Entry 1SLB (X-ray diffraction, 2.30 A resolution); this record covers chains A and B.

[Chain A (and B)]
Protein: Bovine galectin-1
Organism: Bos taurus
Notes: chain B of this document is another copy of the same molecule, construct and numbering; everything in this record applies to it too
Reference sequence: P11116 (LEG1_BOVIN); residue numbers follow UniProt; this construct covers 1-134
Amino-acid sequence (134 residues; numbered 1 to 134; the number before each row is that of its first residue):
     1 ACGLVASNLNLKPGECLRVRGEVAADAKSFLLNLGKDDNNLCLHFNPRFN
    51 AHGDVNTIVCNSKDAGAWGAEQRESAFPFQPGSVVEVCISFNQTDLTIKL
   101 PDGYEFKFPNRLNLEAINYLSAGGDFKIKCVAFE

[Chain A / chain B interface]
Pairs across the interface (26; chain A residue first):
  Cys-2(A) / Asn-8(B)
  Gly-3(A) / Asn-8(B)  hydrogen bond (backbone-side chain)
  Leu-4(A) / Ser-7(B)
  Leu-4(A) / Leu-9(B)  hydrophobic
  Val-5(A) / Val-5(B)
  Val-5(A) / Ala-6(B)
  Val-5(A) / Ser-7(B)  hydrogen bond (backbone-backbone)
  Val-5(A) / Asn-8(B)
  Ala-6(A) / Val-5(B)
  Ser-7(A) / Leu-4(B)
  Ser-7(A) / Val-5(B)  hydrogen bond (backbone-backbone)
  Asn-8(A) / Cys-2(B)
  Asn-8(A) / Gly-3(B)
  Asn-8(A) / Leu-4(B)
  Leu-9(A) / Leu-4(B)  hydrophobic
  Ile-128(A) / Phe-133(B)
  Lys-129(A) / Ala-132(B)
  Lys-129(A) / Phe-133(B)  hydrogen bond (backbone-backbone)
  Cys-130(A) / Cys-130(B)  hydrophobic
  Cys-130(A) / Val-131(B)
  Val-131(A) / Cys-130(B)
  Val-131(A) / Val-131(B)  hydrogen bond (backbone-backbone)
  Ala-132(A) / Lys-129(B)
  Phe-133(A) / Leu-4(B)  hydrophobic
  Phe-133(A) / Ile-128(B)
  Phe-133(A) / Lys-129(B)  hydrogen bond (backbone-backbone)

[Summary]
The chain A/chain B interface involves 14 residues from each chain, with 6 hydrogen bonds. Among the polar
pairs are Gly-3(A)/Asn-8(B), Val-5(A)/Ser-7(B) and Lys-129(A)/Phe-133(B).
Chain A and chain B are both Bovine galectin-1 (Bos taurus); the structure, X-ray crystallography reveals
crosslinking of mammalian lectin (GALECTIN-1) by biantennary complex type saccharides, was determined by X-ray
diffraction, deposited together with 1SLA and 1SLC.
